Entry 7TLZ (electron microscopy, 3.30 A resolution); this record covers chains B and J of the 3 polymer chains in the assembly.

== Chain B ==
Molecule: S2L20 Fab heavy chain
Organism: Homo sapiens
Notes: antibody fragment or engineered binder
Sequence (122 residues; row label = number of the first residue in the row):
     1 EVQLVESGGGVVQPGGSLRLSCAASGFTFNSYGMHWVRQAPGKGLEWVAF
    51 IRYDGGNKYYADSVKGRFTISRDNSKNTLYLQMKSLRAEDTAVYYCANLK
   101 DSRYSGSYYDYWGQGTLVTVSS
Unresolved in the structure: 62, 122
Disulfide bonds: Cys22-Cys96

== Chain J ==
Molecule: Spike glycoprotein
Organism: Homo sapiens
UniProt: P0DTC2 (SPIKE_SARS2); aligned in 3 segments with insertions or deletions, so no single offset holds: 1-142 ~ UniProt 1-145; 143-212 ~ UniProt 146-212; 215-1205 ~ UniProt 215-1205
Sequence (1274 residues; row label = number of the first residue in the row; note: 3 numbers in that range are skipped by the numbering (no residue carries them; nothing is unmodelled there)):
     1 MFVFLVLLPLVSSQCVNLTTRTQLPPAYTNSFTRGVYYPDKVFRSSVLHS
    51 TQDLFLPFFSNVTWFHVIS
    72 GTNGTKRFDNPVLPFNDGVYFASIEKSNIIRGWIFGTTLDSKTQSLLIVN
   122 NATNVVIKVCEFQFCNDPFLDHK
   148 NNKSWMESEFRVYSSANNCTFEYVSQPFLMDLEGKQGNFKNLREFVFKNI
   198 DGYFKIYSKHTPI
   212 IVR
  9215 EPE
   215 DLPQGFSALEPLVDLPIGINITRFQTLLALHRSYLTPGDSSSGWTAGAAA
   265 YYVGYLQPRTFLLKYNENGTITDAVDCALDPLSETKCTLKSFTVEKGIYQ
   315 TSNFRVQPTESIVRFPNITNLCPFDEVFNATRFASVYAWNRKRISNCVAD
   365 YSVLYNLAPFFTFKCYGVSPTKLNDLCFTNVYADSFVIRGDEVRQIAPGQ
   415 TGNIADYNYKLPDDFTGCVIAWNSNKLDSKVSGNYNYLYRLFRKSNLKPF
   465 ERDISTEIYQAGNKPCNGVAGFNCYFPLRSYSFRPTYGVGHQPYRVVVLS
   515 FELLHAPATVCGPKKSTNLVKNKCVNFNFNGLKGTGVLTESNKKFLPFQQ
   565 FGRDIADTTDAVRDPQTLEILDITPCSFGGVSVITPGTNTSNQVAVLYQG
   615 VNCTEVPVAIHADQLTPTWRVYSTGSNVFQTRAGCLIGAEYVNNSYECDI
   665 PIGAGICASYQTQTKSHSGAGSVASQSIIAYTMSLGAENSVACSNNSIAI
   715 PTNFTISVTTEILPVSMTKTSVDCTMYICGDSTECSNLLLQYGSFCTQLK
   765 RALTGIAVEQDKNTQEVFAQVKQIYKTPPIKYFGGFNFSQILPDPSKPSK
   815 RSPIEDLLFNKVTLADAGFIKQYGDCLGDIAARDLICAQKFKGLTVLPPL
   865 LTDEMIAQYTSALLAGTICSGWTFGAGPALQIPFPMQMAYRFNGIGVTQN
   915 VLYENQKLIANQFNSAIGKIQDSLSSTPSALGKLQDVVNHNAQALNTLVK
   965 QLSSKFGAISSVLNDIFSRLDKPEAEVQIDRLITGRLQSLQTYVTQQLIR
  1015 AAEIRASANLAATKMSECVLGQSKRVDFCGKGYHLMSFPQSAPHGVVFLH
  1065 VTYVPAQEKNFTTAPAICHDGKAHFPREGVFVSNGTHWFVTQRNFYEPQI
  1115 ITTDNTFVSGNCDVVIGIVNNTVYDPLQPELDSFKEELDKYFKNHTSPDV
  1165 DLGDISGINASVVNIQKEIDRLNEVAKNLNESLIDLQELGKYEQGSGYIP
  1215 EAPRDGQAYVRKDGEWVLLSTFLGRSLEVLFQGPGSGGLNDIFEAQKIEW
  1265 HEGSGHHHHHHHH
Unresolved in the structure: 1-13, 19-20, 72-76, 148-155, 177-185, 246-260, 307-1277
Disulfide bonds: Cys15-Cys136, Cys131-Cys166, Cys291-Cys301
Covalent attachments: N-acetylglucosamine (NAG) linked to Asn17, Asn61, Asn122, Asn165, Asn234, Asn282
Sequence notes: variant Val67 (Ala in P0DTC2), Ile95 (Thr in P0DTC2), Asp142 (Gly in P0DTC2), Ile212 (Leu in P0DTC2), Asp339 (Gly in P0DTC2), Leu371 (Ser in P0DTC2), Pro373 (Ser in P0DTC2), Phe375 (Ser in P0DTC2), Asn417 (Lys in P0DTC2), Lys440 (Asn in P0DTC2), Ser446 (Gly in P0DTC2), Asn477 (Ser in P0DTC2), Lys478 (Thr in P0DTC2), Ala484 (Glu in P0DTC2), Arg493 (Gln in P0DTC2), Ser496 (Gly in P0DTC2), Arg498 (Gln in P0DTC2), Tyr501 (Asn in P0DTC2), His505 (Tyr in P0DTC2), Lys547 (Thr in P0DTC2), Gly614 (Asp in P0DTC2), Tyr655 (His in P0DTC2), Lys679 (Asn in P0DTC2), His681 (Pro in P0DTC2), Ser682 (Arg in P0DTC2), Gly683 (Arg in P0DTC2), Gly685 (Arg in P0DTC2), Cys707 (Tyr in P0DTC2), Lys764 (Asn in P0DTC2), Tyr796 (Asp in P0DTC2), Pro817 (Phe in P0DTC2), Lys856 (Asn in P0DTC2), Cys883 (Thr in P0DTC2), Pro892 (Ala in P0DTC2), Pro899 (Ala in P0DTC2), Pro942 (Ala in P0DTC2), His954 (Gln in P0DTC2), Lys969 (Asn in P0DTC2), Phe981 (Leu in P0DTC2), Pro987 (Val in P0DTC2); insertion (213-214, 9215-9217); expression tag (1206-1277)
UniProt features mapped onto this chain:
  - region: Asn280 to Cys301 (Putative superantigen), Arg403 to Asp405 (Integrin-binding motif), Asn448 to Phe456 (Immunodominant HLA epitope recognized by the CD8+), Ser816 to Tyr837 (Fusion peptide 1), Lys835 to Phe855 (Fusion peptide 2), Asp1163 to Glu1202 (Heptad repeat 2)
  - glycosylation: Asn17 (N-linked (GlcNAc...) (complex) asparagine), Asn61 (N-linked (GlcNAc...) (hybrid) asparagine), Asn149 (N-linked (GlcNAc...) (complex) asparagine), Asn165 (N-linked (GlcNAc...) (complex) asparagine), Asn234 (N-linked (GlcNAc...) (high mannose) asparagine), Asn282 (N-linked (GlcNAc...) (complex) asparagine), Thr323 (O-linked (GalNAc) threonine), Ser325 (O-linked (HexNAc...) serine), Asn331 (N-linked (GlcNAc...) (complex) asparagine), Asn343 (N-linked (GlcNAc...) (complex) asparagine), Asn603 (N-linked (GlcNAc...) (hybrid) asparagine), Asn616 (N-linked (GlcNAc...) (complex) asparagine), Asn657 (N-linked (GlcNAc...) (complex) asparagine), Thr676 (O-linked (GlcNAc...) threonine), Thr678 (O-linked (GlcNAc...) threonine), Asn709 (N-linked (GlcNAc...) (high mannose) asparagine), Asn717 (N-linked (GlcNAc...) (hybrid) asparagine), Asn801 (N-linked (GlcNAc...) (hybrid) asparagine), Asn1074 (N-linked (GlcNAc...) (hybrid) asparagine), Asn1098 (N-linked (GlcNAc...) (complex) asparagine) and 4 more in UniProt
  - site: Arg815, Ser816 (Cleavage)
Reported in the primary citation:
  - mutagenesis - R346K: unchanged binding to S309 (citing earlier work)

== Interface between chain B and chain J ==
Residue-residue contacts (22; chain B residue first):
  Gly26(B) - Pro26(J)
  Phe27(B) - Tyr28(J)
  Thr28(B) - Pro26(J)
  Thr28(B) - Tyr28(J)
  Thr28(B) - Thr63(J)
  Ser31(B) - Pro85(J)
  Ser31(B) - Asn87(J)  hydrogen bond (backbone-side chain)
  Ser31(B) - Tyr269(J)
  Tyr32(B) - Pro85(J)  hydrophobic
  Tyr53(B) - Asn87(J)
  Tyr53(B) - Leu270(J)  hydrogen bond (side chain-backbone)
  Asp101(B) - Arg237(J)
  Ser102(B) - Thr108(J)
  Ser102(B) - Thr109(J)
  Ser102(B) - Thr236(J)
  Ser102(B) - Arg237(J)
  Ser105(B) - Pro85(J)
  Ser105(B) - Asn87(J)
  Gly106(B) - Arg237(J)  hydrogen bond (backbone-side chain)
  Ser107(B) - Arg237(J)  hydrogen bond (backbone-side chain)
  Tyr108(B) - Val83(J)  hydrophobic
  Tyr108(B) - Arg237(J)
Other interface residues (no listed pair), chain B (16 interface residues in all): Asn30, Asp54, Lys100, Tyr109
Other interface residues (no listed pair), chain J (17 interface residues in all): Pro25, Asn61, Pro82, Asp88, Gln271

== In short ==
Chain B and chain J form an interface of 16 and 17 residues respectively; the contacts include 4 hydrogen
bonds. Polar pairs include Ser31(B)-Asn87(J), Tyr53(B)-Leu270(J) and Gly106(B)-Arg237(J). Covalently linked
N-acetylglucosamine: at Asn17(J), Asn61(J), Asn122(J), Asn165(J), Asn234(J) and Asn282(J). From the paper:
R346K of chain J leaves binding to S309 unchanged.
Here chain B is S2L20 Fab heavy chain and chain J is Spike glycoprotein, both from Homo sapiens. Entry 7TLZ
(SARS-CoV-2 S NTD B.1.1.529 Omicron variant + S309 Local Refinement) was determined by electron microscopy.
